PDB entry 7PGF | X-ray diffraction, 3.50 A resolution | chains C and D

# Chain C (and D)
Molecule: Ion transporter
Source organism: Ruegeria pomeroyi
Notes: chain D of this document is another copy of the same molecule, construct and numbering; everything in this record applies to it too
UniProt: A0A7Y7EFG5 (A0A7Y7EFG5_9RHOB); residues 121-258 here correspond to UniProt positions 118-255 (UniProt number = residue number - 3)
Sequence (138 residues; each row starts with the number of its first residue):
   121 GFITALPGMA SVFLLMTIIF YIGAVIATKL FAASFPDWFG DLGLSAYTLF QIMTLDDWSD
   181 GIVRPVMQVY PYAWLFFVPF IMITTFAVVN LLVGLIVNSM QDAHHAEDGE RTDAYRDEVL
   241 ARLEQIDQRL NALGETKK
Not modelled in the structure: 178-181, 255-258 (chain D: 255-258)
Differences from the reference sequence: engineered mutation Asp176 (Glu173 in A0A7Y7EFG5), Asp177 (Ser174 in A0A7Y7EFG5), Asp180 (Met177 in A0A7Y7EFG5)
What the authors report for this chain:
  - conformationally variable residues (domain motion): Ala223

# Chain C / chain D interface
Contacting residue pairs (42; chain C residue first):
  Met187(C) - Tyr192(D)  hydrophobic
  Trp194(C) - Trp194(D)  hydrophobic
  Trp194(C) - Leu195(D)  hydrophobic
  Val198(C) - Leu195(D)  hydrophobic
  Met202(C) - Pro199(D)  hydrophobic
  Met202(C) - Met202(D)  hydrophobic
  Thr205(C) - Ile203(D)
  Phe206(C) - Ile203(D)  hydrophobic
  Phe206(C) - Phe206(D)  hydrophobic
  Val209(C) - Phe206(D)  hydrophobic
  Val209(C) - Ala207(D)  hydrophobic
  Asn210(C) - Asn210(D)
  Val213(C) - Asn210(D)
  Val213(C) - Leu211(D)
  Ile216(C) - Ser131(D)
  Ile216(C) - Val132(D)  hydrophobic
  Val217(C) - Leu211(D)
  Val217(C) - Gly214(D)
  Val217(C) - Leu215(D)
  Val217(C) - Asn218(D)
  Asn218(C) - Asn218(D)
  Met220(C) - Thr124(D)
  Met220(C) - Gly128(D)
  Met220(C) - Leu215(D)  hydrophobic
  Gln221(C) - Asn218(D)  hydrogen bond
  Gln221(C) - Gln221(D)  hydrogen bond
  Gln221(C) - Asp222(D)
  His224(C) - Thr124(D)
  His225(C) - Asp222(D)  salt bridge
  Arg231(C) - Asp233(D)  salt bridge
  Thr232(C) - Arg236(D)  hydrogen bond
  Tyr235(C) - Tyr235(D)  hydrogen bond
  Tyr235(C) - Arg236(D)
  Tyr235(C) - Val239(D)
  Glu238(C) - Leu240(D)
  Arg242(C) - Leu240(D)
  Arg242(C) - Leu243(D)
  Arg242(C) - Glu244(D)  salt bridge
  Gln245(C) - Asp247(D)
  Ile246(C) - Leu243(D)  hydrophobic
  Ile246(C) - Asp247(D)
  Arg249(C) - Asn251(D)  hydrogen bond
Interface residues without a listed pair, chain C (30 interface residues in all): Leu175, Leu212, Ala223, Arg236, Val239, Leu250
Interface residues without a listed pair, chain D (32 interface residues in all): Ala125, Leu135, Ile146, Leu250

# Summary
30 residues of chain C face 32 of chain D across their interface; the contacts include 5 hydrogen bonds and 3
salt bridges. Among the polar pairs are His225(C)-Asp222(D), Arg231(C)-Asp233(D) and Arg242(C)-Glu244(D). The
paper reports conformational variability at Ala223(C).
Both chains are Ion transporter (Ruegeria pomeroyi). Entry 7PGF (Calcium-selective Sp1 channel pore domain
only) was determined by X-ray diffraction (same publication as 7PGG, 7PGH, 7PG8 and 7PGI).
